Entry 1GHX (X-ray diffraction, 1.65 A resolution); this record covers chains L and H of the 3 polymer chains in the assembly.

Chain L:
Name: Thrombin
Organism: Homo sapiens
Notes: EC 3.4.21.5; fragment: light chain, residues 328-363
UniProtKB: P00734 (THRB_HUMAN); residues 1-14 here correspond to UniProt positions 336-349 (UniProt number = residue number + 335)
Sequence (36 residues; each row starts with the number of its first residue; a row labelled like 14A-14M holds insertion residues (14A, then the next letters in order)):
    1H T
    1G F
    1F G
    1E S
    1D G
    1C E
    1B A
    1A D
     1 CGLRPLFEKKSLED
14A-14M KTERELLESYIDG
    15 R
Bound ions: Zn2+: Asp-1A, Lys-9 (shared with His-119(H) of chain H)
Swiss-Prot annotation at these positions:
  - site: Arg-15 (Cleavage)

Chain H:
Name: Thrombin
Organism: Homo sapiens
Notes: EC 3.4.21.5; fragment: heavy chain, residues 364-620
UniProtKB: P00734 (THRB_HUMAN); the construct lacks a stretch of the UniProt sequence and is renumbered around it, so the offset changes along the chain: 16-36 = UniProt 364-384; 37-60 = UniProt 386-409; 61-77 = UniProt 419-435; 78-97 = UniProt 437-456; 7 more segments
Sequence (257 residues; each row starts with the number of its first residue; note: 3 numbers in that range are skipped by the numbering (no residue carries them; nothing is unmodelled there); a row labelled like 60A-60I holds insertion residues (60A, then the next letters in order)):
    16 IVEGSDAEIGMSPWQVMLFRK
   36A S
    37 PQELLCGASLISDRWVLTAAHCLL
60A-60I YPPWDKNFT
    61 ENDLLVRIGKHSRTRYE
   77A R
    78 NIEKISMLEKIYIHPRYNWR
   97A E
    98 NLDRDIALMKLKKPVAFSDYIHPVCLPDRETA
129A-129C ASL
   130 LQAGYKGRVTGWGNLKET
147A-147G WTANVGK
   150 GQPSVLQVVNLPIVERPVCKDSTRIRITDNMFCAG
  184A Y
   185 KP
186A-186D DEGK
   187 RGDACEGDSGGPFVMKSP
204A-204B FN
   205 NRWYQMGIVSWGE
   219 GCD
  221A R
   222 DGKYGFYTHVFRLKKWIQKVIDQF
Unresolved in the structure: 147A-147G
Disulfide bonds: Cys-42/Cys-58, Cys-168/Cys-182, Cys-191/Cys-220
Bound ions: Zn2+: His-119 (shared with Asp-1A(L), Lys-9(L) of chain L); Ca2+: Lys-169, Thr-172, Phe-204A; Na+: Arg-221A, Lys-224
Ligand contacts: BMZ (2-(2-hydroxy-phenyl)-1H-benzoimidazole-5-carboxamidine): His-57, Trp-60D, Asp-189, Ala-190, Cys-191, Glu-192, Ser-195, Val-213, Ser-214, Trp-215, Gly-216, Gly-219, Cys-220, Gly-226
Swiss-Prot annotation at these positions:
  - region: Ala-183 to Val-200 (High affinity receptor-binding region which is also known as the TP508 peptide)
  - active site (Charge relay system): His-57, Asp-102, Ser-195
  - glycosylation: Asn-60G (N-linked (GlcNAc...) (complex) asparagine)

How chain L and chain H interact:
Pairs across the interface (74):
  Cys-1(L) / Pro-120(H)
  Cys-1(L) / Val-121(H)
  Cys-1(L) / Cys-122(H)  disulfide
  Cys-1(L) / Arg-206(H)  hydrogen bond (backbone-side chain)
  Asp-1A(L) / His-119(H)  salt bridge
  Asp-1A(L) / Pro-120(H)
  Asp-1A(L) / Arg-206(H)
  Ala-1B(L) / Arg-206(H)  hydrogen bond (backbone-side chain)
  Glu-1C(L) / Ile-47(H)
  Glu-1C(L) / Ser-48(H)  hydrogen bond
  Glu-1C(L) / Asp-49(H)  hydrogen bond (side chain-backbone)
  Glu-1C(L) / Phe-114(H)
  Ser-1E(L) / Cys-122(H)
  Ser-1E(L) / Leu-123(H)  hydrogen bond (backbone-backbone)
  Gly-1F(L) / Leu-123(H)
  Gly-1F(L) / Pro-124(H)
  Gly-1F(L) / Asp-125(H)
  Gly-1F(L) / Lys-235(H)  hydrogen bond (backbone-side chain)
  Phe-1G(L) / Ile-47(H)  hydrophobic
  Phe-1G(L) / Ser-48(H)
  Phe-1G(L) / Leu-123(H)  hydrophobic
  Phe-1G(L) / Ile-242(H)  hydrophobic
  Gly-2(L) / Pro-120(H)  hydrogen bond (backbone-backbone)
  Gly-2(L) / Cys-122(H)  hydrogen bond (backbone-side chain)
  Gly-2(L) / Arg-206(H)
  Gly-2(L) / Trp-207(H)  hydrogen bond (backbone-backbone)
  Leu-3(L) / His-119(H)
  Leu-3(L) / Asn-205(H)
  Leu-3(L) / Arg-206(H)
  Arg-4(L) / Gly-25(H)
  Arg-4(L) / Met-26(H)  hydrogen bond (side chain-backbone)
  Arg-4(L) / Pro-28(H)
  Arg-4(L) / Trp-29(H)
  Arg-4(L) / Arg-137(H)
  Arg-4(L) / Trp-207(H)
  Pro-5(L) / Ser-115(H)
  Pro-5(L) / Asp-116(H)
  Pro-5(L) / His-119(H)
  Leu-6(L) / Ile-24(H)
  Leu-6(L) / Asp-116(H)
  Phe-7(L) / Ile-24(H)
  Phe-7(L) / Gly-25(H)
  Phe-7(L) / Met-26(H)
  Glu-8(L) / Lys-202(H)  salt bridge
  Glu-8(L) / Asn-205(H)
  Glu-8(L) / Trp-207(H)  hydrogen bond
  Lys-9(L) / His-119(H)  hydrogen bond
  Asp-14(L) / Glu-23(H)
  Asp-14(L) / Met-26(H)
  Asp-14(L) / Arg-137(H)  salt bridge
  Lys-14A(L) / Glu-23(H)  hydrogen bond (backbone-side chain)
  Thr-14B(L) / Met-26(H)
  Thr-14B(L) / Arg-137(H)  hydrogen bond
  Thr-14B(L) / Asn-159(H)
  Glu-14C(L) / Arg-137(H)
  Glu-14C(L) / Lys-202(H)  salt bridge
  Glu-14E(L) / Lys-135(H)  salt bridge
  Glu-14E(L) / Asn-159(H)  hydrogen bond
  Glu-14E(L) / Tyr-184A(H)
  Glu-14E(L) / Lys-186D(H)  salt bridge
  Leu-14F(L) / Lys-135(H)
  Leu-14F(L) / Asn-159(H)
  Leu-14F(L) / Trp-207(H)  hydrophobic
  Leu-14G(L) / Lys-202(H)
  Leu-14G(L) / Pro-204(H)  hydrophobic
  Ser-14I(L) / Gly-133(H)
  Ser-14I(L) / Tyr-134(H)
  Ser-14I(L) / Lys-135(H)  hydrogen bond (side chain-backbone)
  Tyr-14J(L) / Tyr-134(H)  hydrophobic
  Tyr-14J(L) / Lys-135(H)
  Tyr-14J(L) / Met-201(H)
  Tyr-14J(L) / Lys-202(H)  hydrogen bond (side chain-backbone)
  Tyr-14J(L) / Pro-204(H)  hydrophobic
  Gly-14M(L) / Pro-204(H)
Other interface residues (no listed pair), chain H (36 interface residues in all): Tyr-117, Gln-239
Inter-chain disulfides: Cys-1(L)/Cys-122(H)

Summary:
Chain L and chain H form an interface of 25 and 36 residues respectively; the contacts include 1 disulfide
bond, 17 hydrogen bonds and 6 salt bridges. Among the polar pairs are Asp-1A(L)/His-119(H),
Glu-8(L)/Lys-202(H) and Glu-14E(L)/Lys-135(H). Ligands of chain H: compound BMZ.
Here chain L is Thrombin and chain H is Thrombin, both from Homo sapiens. Entry 1GHX (A novel serine protease
inhibition motif involving A multi-centered short hydrogen bonding network at the active ...) was determined
by X-ray diffraction (same publication as 1GHV, 1GHW, 1GHY, 1GI7, 1GI8 and 1GI9).
